PDB entry 2G9H | X-ray diffraction, 2.00 A resolution | chains B and C of the 4 polymer chains in the assembly

[Chain B]
Protein: HLA class II histocompatibility antigen, DRB1-1 beta chain
Organism: Homo sapiens
UniProt: P04229 (2B11_HUMAN); residues 1-190 here correspond to UniProt positions 30-219 (UniProt number = residue number + 29)
Sequence (190 residues; numbered 1 to 190; the number before each row is that of its first residue):
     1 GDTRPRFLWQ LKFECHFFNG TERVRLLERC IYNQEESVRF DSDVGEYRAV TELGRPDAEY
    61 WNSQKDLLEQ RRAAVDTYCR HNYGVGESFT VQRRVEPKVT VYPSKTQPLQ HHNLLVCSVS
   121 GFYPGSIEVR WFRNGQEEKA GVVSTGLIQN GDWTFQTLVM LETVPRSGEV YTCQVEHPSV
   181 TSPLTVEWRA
Disulfides: Cys-15/Cys-79, Cys-117/Cys-173
Ion coordination: Zn2+: His-81 (shared with 3 residues of chain D)
Residues lining bound ligands: 1,4-diethylene dioxide (DIO): Asp-2, Thr-3, Arg-4, Pro-5, Arg-6

[Chain C]
Protein: Hemagglutinin
Notes: fragment: peptide, 306-318 residues
UniProt: P04664 (HEMA_IAEN6); numbering as in UniProt (aligned over 306-318)
Sequence (13 residues; each row starts with the number of its first residue):
   306 PKYVKQNTLK LAT

[Chain B / chain C interface]
Residue-residue contacts - 32 pairs, chain B then chain C:
  Trp-9(B) with Leu-316(C), hydrophobic
  Leu-11(B) with Thr-313(C)
  Phe-13(B) with Gln-311(C); Thr-313(C)
  Glu-28(B) with Leu-314(C)
  Tyr-47(B) with Leu-314(C)
  Pro-56(B) with Ala-317(C)
  Asp-57(B) with Leu-316(C); Ala-317(C), hydrogen bond (side chain-backbone)
  Tyr-60(B) with Lys-315(C); Ala-317(C), hydrophobic
  Trp-61(B) with Leu-314(C); Lys-315(C), hydrogen bond (side chain-backbone); Leu-316(C), hydrophobic
  Leu-67(B) with Leu-314(C), hydrophobic
  Gln-70(B) with Gln-311(C), hydrogen bond
  Arg-71(B) with Gln-311(C); Asn-312(C), hydrogen bond (side chain-backbone); Leu-314(C)
  Ala-74(B) with Gln-311(C)
  Thr-77(B) with Val-309(C)
  Tyr-78(B) with Val-309(C); Lys-310(C); Gln-311(C)
  His-81(B) with Lys-307(C), hydrogen bond (side chain-backbone); Val-309(C)
  Asn-82(B) with Tyr-308(C); Val-309(C), hydrogen bond (side chain-backbone)
  Val-85(B) with Lys-307(C); Tyr-308(C), hydrophobic
  Gly-86(B) with Tyr-308(C)
  Phe-89(B) with Tyr-308(C)
Also at the interface, not in a pair above, chain C (12 interface residues in all): Pro-306

[Summary]
Chain B and chain C form an interface of 20 and 12 residues respectively; the contacts include 6 hydrogen
bonds. Among the polar pairs are Asp-57(B)/Ala-317(C), Trp-61(B)/Lys-315(C) and Gln-70(B)/Gln-311(C). Chain B
binds 1,4-diethylene dioxide.
Chain B is HLA class II histocompatibility antigen, DRB1-1 beta chain (Homo sapiens) and chain C is
Hemagglutinin; the structure, Crystal Structure of Staphylococcal Enterotoxin I (SEI) in Complex with a Human
MHC class II Molecule, was determined by X-ray diffraction.
